PDB entry 4L63 | X-ray diffraction, 1.80 A resolution | chains A and B of the 6 polymer chains in the assembly

# Chain A
Name: ECXA
From: Escherichia coli
Notes: EC 3.4.24.-
UniProt: Q8GAV4 (Q8GAV4_ECOLX); residue numbers follow UniProt; this construct covers 21-285
Amino-acid sequence (266 residues; each row starts with the number of its first residue):
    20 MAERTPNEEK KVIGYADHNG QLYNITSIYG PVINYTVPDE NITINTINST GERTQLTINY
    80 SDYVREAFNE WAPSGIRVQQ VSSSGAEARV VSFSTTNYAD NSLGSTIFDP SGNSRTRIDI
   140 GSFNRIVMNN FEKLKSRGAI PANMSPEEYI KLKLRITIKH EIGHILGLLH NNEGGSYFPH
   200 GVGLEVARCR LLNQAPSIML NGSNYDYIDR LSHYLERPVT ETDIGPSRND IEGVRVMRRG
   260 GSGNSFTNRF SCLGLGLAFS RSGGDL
Unresolved in the structure: 20, 68-71, 103-107, 279-285
Disulfides: C208-C271
Differences from the reference sequence: expression tag (20)
Bound ions: Zn2+: H179, H183, H189
Reported in the primary citation:
  - catalytic residues: E180 (proposed by the authors, not directly observed)
  - Zn2+ coordination: H189

# Chain B
Name: ECXB
From: Escherichia coli
UniProt: Q8GAV3 (Q8GAV3_ECOLX); residues 1-103 here correspond to UniProt positions 23-125 (UniProt number = residue number + 22)
Amino-acid sequence (112 residues; row label = number of the first residue in the row; numbering starts at 0):
     0 MTPQNITDLC NEYQNTMIYS LNKEIATYTE SLAGKREMVI ISFSNGATFQ VEVPGSQHLE
    60 SQKRPLERMK DTLRAAYFTG IKISKLCAWT NKSPNSIAAI ELSNLEHHHH HH
Unresolved in the structure: 105-111
Disulfides: C9-C86
Differences from the reference sequence: initiating methionine (0); expression tag (104-111)

# How chain A and chain B interact
Pairs across the interface - 7 pairs, chain A then chain B:
  G273(A) - F77(B)
  G273(A) - T78(B)
  L274(A) - T78(B)
  L276(A) - R73(B)
  L276(A) - A74(B)  hydrophobic
  L276(A) - F77(B)  hydrophobic
  A277(A) - A74(B)

# Overview
Chain A and chain B each contribute 4 residues to their interface. The Zn2+ site is built by H179(A), H183(A)
and H189(A). The paper reports the catalytic residue E180(A); Zn2+ coordination by H189(A).
Here chain A is ECXA and chain B is ECXB, both from Escherichia coli. Entry 4L63 (Apo form of AB5 holotoxin)
was determined by X-ray diffraction, deposited together with 4L6T.
